PDB entry 7XG2 | electron microscopy, 2.80 A resolution | chains D and K of the 11 polymer chains in the assembly

[Chain D]
Protein: Csf2
Organism: Pseudomonas aeruginosa
Amino-acid sequence (348 residues; row label = number of the first residue in the row):
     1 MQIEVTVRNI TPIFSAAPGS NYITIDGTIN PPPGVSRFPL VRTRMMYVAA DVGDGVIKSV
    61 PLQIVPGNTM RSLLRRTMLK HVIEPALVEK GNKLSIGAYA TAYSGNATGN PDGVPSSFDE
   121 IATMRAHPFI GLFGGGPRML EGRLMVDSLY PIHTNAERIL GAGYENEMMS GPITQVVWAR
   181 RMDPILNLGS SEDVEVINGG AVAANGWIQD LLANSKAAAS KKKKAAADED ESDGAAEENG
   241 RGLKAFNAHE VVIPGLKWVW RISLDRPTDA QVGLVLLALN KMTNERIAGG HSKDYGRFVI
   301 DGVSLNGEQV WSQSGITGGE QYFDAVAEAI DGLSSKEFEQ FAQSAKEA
Not modelled in the structure: 224-239, 348

[Chain K]
Molecule: TS
Sequence (54 nucleotides; each row starts with the number of its first residue):
     1 CTGCCGCACT TGCTCATCAA GCCTTCCTTC AGGTGTTGCT CCAGAAAGGG TGTT
Not modelled in the structure: 1-14, 54

[Interface between chain D and chain K]
Pairs across the interface (25; chain D residue first):
  Arg37(D) with DG32(K), sugar contact
  Phe38(D) with DA31(K), base contact; DG32(K), sugar contact
  Pro39(D) with DG32(K), sugar contact; DG33(K), sugar contact
  Asn110(D) with DT40(K), phosphate contact; DC41(K), phosphate contact
  Pro111(D) with DT40(K), sugar contact; DC41(K), sugar contact
  Gly113(D) with DC42(K), sugar contact
  Met139(D) with DT40(K), base contact; DC41(K), base contact
  Arg181(D) with DG33(K), base contact
  Ser215(D) with DA31(K), phosphate contact
  Arg241(D) with DG32(K), salt bridge to the phosphate; DG33(K), hydrogen bond to the sugar; DT34(K), sugar contact
  Lys244(D) with DA31(K), salt bridge to the phosphate; DG32(K), phosphate contact
  Ala245(D) with DA31(K), phosphate contact; DG32(K), phosphate contact; DG33(K), base contact
  Phe246(D) with DA31(K), sugar contact; DG32(K), sugar contact
  Asn247(D) with DG33(K), hydrogen bond to the base
Other interface residues (no listed pair), chain D (16 interface residues in all): Ile25, Ser36
Other interface residues (no listed pair), chain K (8 interface residues in all): DC30

[Summary]
16 residues of chain D and 8 residues of chain K are in contact, with 2 hydrogen bonds and 2 salt bridges.
Among the polar pairs are Asn247(D)-DG33(K), Arg241(D)-DG33(K) and Arg241(D)-DG32(K).
Chain D is Csf2 (Pseudomonas aeruginosa) and chain K is TS; the structure, CryoEM structure of type IV-A
NTS-nicked dsDNA bound Csf-crRNA ternary complex, was determined by electron microscopy (same publication as
7XF1, 7XFZ, 7XG0, 7XG1, 7XG3 and 7XG4).
